4JK6 - chains A and B; structure by X-ray diffraction, 2.20 A resolution.

# Chain A
Molecule: Urokinase-type plasminogen activator
Source organism: Homo sapiens
Notes: EC 3.4.21.73; fragment: Catalytic domain
Reference sequence: P00749 (UROK_HUMAN); the construct lacks a stretch of the UniProt sequence and is renumbered around it, so the offset changes along the chain: 16-37 = UniProt 179-200; 38-60 = UniProt 205-227; 63-97 = UniProt 234-268; 98-110 = UniProt 271-283; 5 more segments
Amino-acid sequence (245 residues; numbered 16 to 242 plus 19 insertion-coded residues; 1 number in that range is skipped by the numbering (no residue carries it; nothing is unmodelled there); the number before each row is that of its first residue; a row labelled like 37A-37D holds insertion residues (37A, then the next letters in order)):
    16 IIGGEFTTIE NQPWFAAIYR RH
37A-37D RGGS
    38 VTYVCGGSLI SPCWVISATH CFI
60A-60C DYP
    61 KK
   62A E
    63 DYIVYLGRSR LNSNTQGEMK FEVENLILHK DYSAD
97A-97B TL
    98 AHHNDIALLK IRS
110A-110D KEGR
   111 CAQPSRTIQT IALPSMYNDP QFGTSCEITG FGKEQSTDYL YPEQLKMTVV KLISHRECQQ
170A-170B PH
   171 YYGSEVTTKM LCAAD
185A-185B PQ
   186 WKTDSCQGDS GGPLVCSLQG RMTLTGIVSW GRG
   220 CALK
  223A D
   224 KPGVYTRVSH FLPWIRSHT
Sequence notes: engineered mutation Ala122 (Cys299 in P00749), Gln145 (Asn322 in P00749)
Cystine bridges: Cys42-Cys58, Cys50-Cys111, Cys136-Cys201, Cys168-Cys182, Cys191-Cys220
Swiss-Prot annotation at these positions:
  - active site (Charge relay system): His57, Asp102, Ser195
  - modified residue: Ser146 (Phosphoserine)

# Chain B
Molecule: bicyclic peptide UK18-D-Aba inhibitor of uPA
Amino-acid sequence (18 residues; row label = number of the first residue in the row):
     1 ACSRYEVDCR GRXSACGX
Modified residues: DBB (D-alpha-aminobutyric acid) at position 13; NH2 (amino group) at position 18
Covalently attached groups: 1,3,5-tris(bromomethyl)benzene (ZBR) linked to Cys2, Cys9, Cys16
Ligand contacts: 1,3,5-tris(bromomethyl)benzene (ZBR): Ser3, Arg10, Gly17

# Interface between chain A and chain B
Contacting residue pairs - 39 pairs, chain A then chain B:
  Arg35(A) with Arg4(B)
  His37(A) with Arg4(B); Tyr5(B)
  Ser37D(A) with Tyr5(B)
  Thr39(A) with Tyr5(B)
  Tyr40(A) with Val7(B)
  Val41(A) with Val7(B); Asp8(B), hydrogen bond (backbone-backbone)
  Cys42(A) with Asp8(B)
  His57(A) with Asp8(B), salt bridge; Arg10(B); Gly11(B)
  Ile60(A) with Arg10(B)
  Asp60A(A) with Cys9(B); Arg10(B), salt bridge
  Tyr60B(A) with Arg4(B)
  His99(A) with Arg10(B)
  Ser146(A) with DBB_13(B)
  Tyr151(A) with Val7(B)
  Asp189(A) with Arg12(B), salt bridge
  Ser190(A) with Arg12(B), hydrogen bond
  Cys191(A) with Arg12(B)
  Gln192(A) with Glu6(B); Val7(B), hydrogen bond (side chain-backbone); Asp8(B), hydrogen bond (side chain-backbone); Arg12(B), hydrogen bond (backbone-backbone); DBB_13(B); Ser14(B)
  Gly193(A) with Val7(B); Asp8(B), hydrogen bond (backbone-side chain)
  Asp194(A) with Asp8(B)
  Ser195(A) with Asp8(B), hydrogen bond; Gly11(B)
  Gly216(A) with Arg12(B)
  Gly218(A) with Arg12(B), hydrogen bond (backbone-side chain)
  Cys220(A) with Arg12(B)
  Ala221(A) with Arg12(B)
  Lys224(A) with Arg12(B)
  Gly226(A) with Arg12(B)
Other interface residues (no listed pair), chain A (32 interface residues in all): Cys58, Tyr94, Trp215, Arg217, Pro225

# Overview
32 residues of chain A face 11 of chain B across their interface; the contacts include 8 hydrogen bonds and 3
salt bridges. Polar pairs include His57(A)-Asp8(B), Asp60A(A)-Arg10(B) and Asp189(A)-Arg12(B). Covalently
linked 1,3,5-tris(bromomethyl)benzene: at Cys16(B). Curated annotation (UniProt) lists 3 active-site residues
on chain A.
Chain A is Urokinase-type plasminogen activator (Homo sapiens) and chain B is bicyclic peptide UK18-D-Aba
inhibitor of uPA; the structure, Human urokinase-type Plasminogen Activator (uPA) in complex with a bicyclic
peptide inhibitor (UK18-D-Aba), was determined by X-ray diffraction (same publication as 4JK5).
